4UEC - chains A and B; structure by X-ray diffraction, 2.40 A resolution.

== Chain A ==
Name: Eukaryotic translation initiation factor 4E
From: Drosophila melanogaster
UniProt: P48598 (IF4E_DROME); residues 69-248 here correspond to UniProt positions 80-259 (UniProt number = residue number + 11)
Sequence (184 residues; row label = number of the first residue in the row):
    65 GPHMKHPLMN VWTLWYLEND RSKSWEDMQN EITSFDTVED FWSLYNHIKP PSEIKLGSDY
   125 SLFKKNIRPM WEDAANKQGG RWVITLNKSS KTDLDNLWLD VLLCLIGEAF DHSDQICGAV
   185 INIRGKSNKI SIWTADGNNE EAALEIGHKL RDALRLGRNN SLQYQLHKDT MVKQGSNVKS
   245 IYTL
Not modelled in the structure: 65, 237-248
Sequence notes: expression tag (65-68)
Residues lining bound ligands: 7N-methyl-8-hydroguanosine-5'-triphosphate (MGT): Trp-89, Asp-123, Pro-133, Met-134, Trp-135, Glu-136, Asn-186, Arg-188, Lys-193, Trp-197
Curated features (UniProtKB/Swiss-Prot):
  - binding site (mRNA): Trp-89, Glu-90, Trp-135, Glu-136, Arg-188 to Lys-193

== Chain B ==
Name: Eukaryotic translation initiation factor 4G, isoform A
From: Drosophila melanogaster
UniProt: O61380 (O61380_DROME); residues 578-650 here = UniProt positions 578-650
Sequence (78 residues; row label = number of the first residue in the row):
   573 GHMLEPETTL NDKQDSTDLK VKVSAKISSI INYNEGQWSP NNPSGKKQYD REQLLQLREV
   633 KASRIQPEVK NVSILPQP
Not modelled in the structure: 573-601, 638-650
Sequence notes: expression tag (573-577)

== Chain A / chain B interface ==
Contacting residue pairs (23):
  Lys-69(A) / Trp-610(B)
  His-70(A) / Tyr-605(B)  hydrogen bond
  His-70(A) / Trp-610(B)
  His-70(A) / Tyr-621(B)
  His-70(A) / Leu-629(B)
  Pro-71(A) / Trp-610(B)
  Pro-71(A) / Lys-619(B)
  Pro-71(A) / Tyr-621(B)  hydrogen bond (backbone-side chain)
  Leu-72(A) / Lys-619(B)
  Met-73(A) / Lys-619(B)
  Val-102(A) / Leu-626(B)  hydrophobic
  Val-102(A) / Leu-629(B)  hydrophobic
  Glu-103(A) / Lys-633(B)  hydrogen bond (backbone-side chain)
  Trp-106(A) / Leu-626(B)  hydrogen bond (side chain-backbone)
  Trp-106(A) / Leu-627(B)  hydrophobic
  Trp-106(A) / Arg-630(B)
  Asp-164(A) / Arg-623(B)  salt bridge
  Leu-167(A) / Arg-623(B)
  Leu-167(A) / Leu-626(B)
  Gly-171(A) / Gln-620(B)
  Gly-171(A) / Tyr-621(B)  hydrogen bond (backbone-backbone)
  Glu-172(A) / Lys-619(B)
  Glu-172(A) / Gln-620(B)  hydrogen bond (backbone-side chain)
Also at the interface, not in a pair above, chain A (16 interface residues in all): Met-68, Ser-107, Ile-170, Ala-173
Also at the interface, not in a pair above, chain B (12 interface residues in all): Pro-612

== Overview ==
16 residues of chain A and 12 residues of chain B are in contact, with 6 hydrogen bonds and 1 salt bridge.
Among the polar pairs are Asp-164(A)/Arg-623(B), His-70(A)/Tyr-605(B) and Pro-71(A)/Tyr-621(B). Ligands of
chain A: 7N-methyl-8-hydroguanosine-5'-triphosphate. UniProt lists 10 mRNA-binding residues on chain A.
Chain A is Eukaryotic translation initiation factor 4E and chain B is Eukaryotic translation initiation factor
4G, isoform A, both from Drosophila melanogaster; the structure, Complex of D. melanogaster eIF4E with eIF4G
and cap analog, was determined by X-ray diffraction (same publication as 4UE8, 4UE9, 4UEA and 4UED).
